8URW - chains C and T of the 10 polymer chains in the assembly; structure by electron microscopy, 2.79 A resolution.

[Chain C]
Protein: DNA-directed RNA polymerase subunit beta
Organism: Synechococcus elongatus
Notes: EC 2.7.7.6
UniProtKB: Q31N17 (RPOB_SYNE7); numbering as in UniProt (aligned over 1-1100)
Amino-acid sequence (1100 residues; numbered 1 to 1100; the number before each row is that of its first residue):
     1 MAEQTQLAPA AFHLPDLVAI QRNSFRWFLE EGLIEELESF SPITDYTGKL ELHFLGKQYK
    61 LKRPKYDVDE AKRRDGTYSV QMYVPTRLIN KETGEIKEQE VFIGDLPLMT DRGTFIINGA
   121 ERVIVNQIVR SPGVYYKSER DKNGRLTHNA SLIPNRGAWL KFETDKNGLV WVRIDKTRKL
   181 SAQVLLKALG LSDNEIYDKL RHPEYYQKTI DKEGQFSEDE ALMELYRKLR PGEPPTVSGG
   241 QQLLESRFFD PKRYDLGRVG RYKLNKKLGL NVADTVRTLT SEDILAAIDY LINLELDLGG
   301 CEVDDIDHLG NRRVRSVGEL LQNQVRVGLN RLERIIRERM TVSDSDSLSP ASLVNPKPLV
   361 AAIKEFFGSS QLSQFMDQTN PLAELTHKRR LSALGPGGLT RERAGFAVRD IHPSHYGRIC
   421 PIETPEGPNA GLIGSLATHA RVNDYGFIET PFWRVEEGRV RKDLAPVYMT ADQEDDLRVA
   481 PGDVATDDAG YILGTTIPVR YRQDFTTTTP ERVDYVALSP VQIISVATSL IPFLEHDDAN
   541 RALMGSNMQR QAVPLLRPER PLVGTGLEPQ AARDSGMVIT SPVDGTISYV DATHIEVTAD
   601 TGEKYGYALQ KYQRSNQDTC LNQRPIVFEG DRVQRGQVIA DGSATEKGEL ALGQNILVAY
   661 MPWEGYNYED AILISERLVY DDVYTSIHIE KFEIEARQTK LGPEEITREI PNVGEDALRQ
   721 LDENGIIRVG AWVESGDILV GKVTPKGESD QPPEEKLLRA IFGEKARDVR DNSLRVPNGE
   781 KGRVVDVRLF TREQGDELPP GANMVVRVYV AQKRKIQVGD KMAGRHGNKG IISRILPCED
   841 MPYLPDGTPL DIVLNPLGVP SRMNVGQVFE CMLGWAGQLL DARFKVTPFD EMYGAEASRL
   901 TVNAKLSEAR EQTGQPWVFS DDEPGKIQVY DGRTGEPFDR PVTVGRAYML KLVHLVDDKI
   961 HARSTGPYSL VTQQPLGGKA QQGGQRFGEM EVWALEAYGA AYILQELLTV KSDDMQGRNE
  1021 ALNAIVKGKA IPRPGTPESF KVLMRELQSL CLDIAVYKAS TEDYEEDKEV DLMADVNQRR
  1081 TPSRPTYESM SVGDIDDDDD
Unresolved in the structure: 1-9, 1090-1100
Ligand contacts: CTP (cytidine-5'-triphosphate): Arg541, Asp670, Lys829, Arg862

[Chain T]
Molecule: 40-nt DNA strand
Sequence (40 nucleotides; numbered 1 to 40; the number before each row is that of its first residue):
     1 GGGCAGTCGC CGTGTACCTC TCCTAGAGCA GCATGCGCCC

[Chain C / chain T interface]
Pairs across the interface (7):
  Asn118(C) with DC22(T), hydrogen bond to the phosphate
  Arg122(C) with DC22(T), salt bridge to the phosphate
  Lys142(C) with DG6(T), salt bridge to the phosphate
  Ser369(C) with DC22(T), phosphate contact
  Lys979(C) with DC18(T), hydrogen bond to the phosphate
  Arg986(C) with DA16(T), salt bridge to the phosphate; DC17(T), hydrogen bond to the phosphate
Also at the interface, not in a pair above, chain C (14 interface residues in all): Gly368, Phe375, Glu402, Gly978, Gly984, Gln985, Gly988, Met990
Also at the interface, not in a pair above, chain T (10 interface residues in all): DT13, DT15, DT19, DC20, DT21

[Overview]
14 residues of chain C and 10 residues of chain T are in contact, with 3 hydrogen bonds and 3 salt bridges.
Among the polar pairs are Asn118(C)-DC22(T), Lys979(C)-DC18(T) and Arg986(C)-DC17(T). Bound to chain C: CTP.
Chain C is DNA-directed RNA polymerase subunit beta (Synechococcus elongatus) and chain T is a 40-nt DNA
strand; the structure, Cyanobacterial RNA polymerase elongation complex with NusG and CTP, was determined by
electron microscopy, deposited together with 8SYI and 8EMB.
